6IFN - chains D and H of the 9 polymer chains in the assembly; structure by X-ray diffraction, 2.90 A resolution.

Chain D:
Protein: Type III-A CRISPR-associated protein Csm2
From: Streptococcus thermophilus ND03
UniProtKB: A0A2U2M049 (A0A2U2M049_STRTR); residues 1-126 here = UniProt positions 1-126
Amino-acid sequence (126 residues; row label = number of the first residue in the row):
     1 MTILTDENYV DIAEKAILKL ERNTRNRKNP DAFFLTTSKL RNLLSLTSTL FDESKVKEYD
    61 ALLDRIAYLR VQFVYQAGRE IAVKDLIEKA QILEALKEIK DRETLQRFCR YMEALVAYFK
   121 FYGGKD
Unresolved in the structure: 1-3
Reported in the primary citation:
  - mutagenesis - K39A, R41A: decreased catalytic activity

Chain H:
Protein: Type III-A CRISPR-associated RAMP protein Csm5
From: Streptococcus thermophilus ND03
UniProtKB: A0A2U2M038 (A0A2U2M038_STRTR); residues 1-357 here = UniProt positions 1-357
Amino-acid sequence (357 residues; numbered 1 to 357; the number before each row is that of its first residue):
     1 MKNDYRTFKL SLLTLAPIHI GNGEKYTSRE FIYENKKFYF PDMGKFYNKM VEKRLAEKFE
    61 AFLIQTRPNA RNNRLISFLN DNRIAERSFG GYSISETGLE SDKNPNSAGA INEVNKFIRD
   121 AFGNPYIPGS SLKGAIRTIL MNTTPKWNNE NAVNDFGRFP KENKNLIPWG PKKGKEYDDL
   181 FNAIRVSDSK PFDNKSLILV QKWDYSAKTN KAKPLPLYRE SISPLTKIEF EITTTTDEAG
   241 RLIEELGKRA QAFYKDYKAF FLSEFPDDKI QANLQYPIYL GAGSGAWTKT LFKQADGILQ
   301 RRYSRMKTKM VKKGVLKLTK APLKTVKIPS GNHSLVKNHE SFYEMGKANF MIKEIDK
Unresolved in the structure: 1-2, 70-71, 105-109, 155-157

Interface between chain D and chain H:
Pairs across the interface - 16 pairs, chain D then chain H:
  Ala-67(D) with Tyr-47(H), hydrophobic; Asn-48(H)
  Arg-70(D) with Tyr-47(H); Glu-60(H), salt bridge
  Val-71(D) with Met-43(H), hydrophobic; Tyr-47(H), hydrophobic
  Val-74(D) with Glu-60(H); Leu-63(H), hydrophobic; Ile-64(H)
  Tyr-75(D) with Tyr-26(H); Thr-27(H), hydrogen bond (side chain-backbone); Glu-30(H); Leu-63(H)
  Gly-78(D) with Leu-63(H); Thr-66(H)
  Arg-79(D) with Lys-25(H), hydrogen bond (side chain-backbone)
Also at the interface, not in a pair above, chain D (11 interface residues in all): Asp-64, Tyr-68, Gln-72, Ala-77
Also at the interface, not in a pair above, chain H (15 interface residues in all): Arg-29, Asp-42, Gly-44, Glu-113

Summary:
11 residues of chain D face 15 of chain H across their interface, with 2 hydrogen bonds and 1 salt bridge.
Polar contacts include Arg-70(D)/Glu-60(H), Tyr-75(D)/Thr-27(H) and Arg-79(D)/Lys-25(H). The paper reports
that K39A and R41A of chain D reduce catalytic activity.
Chain D is Type III-A CRISPR-associated protein Csm2 and chain H is Type III-A CRISPR-associated RAMP protein
Csm5, both from Streptococcus thermophilus ND03; the structure, Crystal structure of Type III-A CRISPR Csm
complex, was determined by X-ray diffraction, deposited together with 6IFK, 6IFL, 6IFR, 6IFU, 6IFY, 6IFZ and
6IG0.
